PDB entry 7QJ3 | electron microscopy, 7.60 A resolution (low resolution: residue-level contacts below are approximate; hydrogen-bond / salt-bridge calls are withheld) | chains J and L of the 22 polymer chains in the assembly

Chain J:
Molecule: Gamma-tubulin complex component 5
Organism: Homo sapiens
Reference sequence: Q96RT8 (GCP5_HUMAN); residues 1-1024 here = UniProt positions 1-1024
Chain sequence (1024 residues; row label = number of the first residue in the row):
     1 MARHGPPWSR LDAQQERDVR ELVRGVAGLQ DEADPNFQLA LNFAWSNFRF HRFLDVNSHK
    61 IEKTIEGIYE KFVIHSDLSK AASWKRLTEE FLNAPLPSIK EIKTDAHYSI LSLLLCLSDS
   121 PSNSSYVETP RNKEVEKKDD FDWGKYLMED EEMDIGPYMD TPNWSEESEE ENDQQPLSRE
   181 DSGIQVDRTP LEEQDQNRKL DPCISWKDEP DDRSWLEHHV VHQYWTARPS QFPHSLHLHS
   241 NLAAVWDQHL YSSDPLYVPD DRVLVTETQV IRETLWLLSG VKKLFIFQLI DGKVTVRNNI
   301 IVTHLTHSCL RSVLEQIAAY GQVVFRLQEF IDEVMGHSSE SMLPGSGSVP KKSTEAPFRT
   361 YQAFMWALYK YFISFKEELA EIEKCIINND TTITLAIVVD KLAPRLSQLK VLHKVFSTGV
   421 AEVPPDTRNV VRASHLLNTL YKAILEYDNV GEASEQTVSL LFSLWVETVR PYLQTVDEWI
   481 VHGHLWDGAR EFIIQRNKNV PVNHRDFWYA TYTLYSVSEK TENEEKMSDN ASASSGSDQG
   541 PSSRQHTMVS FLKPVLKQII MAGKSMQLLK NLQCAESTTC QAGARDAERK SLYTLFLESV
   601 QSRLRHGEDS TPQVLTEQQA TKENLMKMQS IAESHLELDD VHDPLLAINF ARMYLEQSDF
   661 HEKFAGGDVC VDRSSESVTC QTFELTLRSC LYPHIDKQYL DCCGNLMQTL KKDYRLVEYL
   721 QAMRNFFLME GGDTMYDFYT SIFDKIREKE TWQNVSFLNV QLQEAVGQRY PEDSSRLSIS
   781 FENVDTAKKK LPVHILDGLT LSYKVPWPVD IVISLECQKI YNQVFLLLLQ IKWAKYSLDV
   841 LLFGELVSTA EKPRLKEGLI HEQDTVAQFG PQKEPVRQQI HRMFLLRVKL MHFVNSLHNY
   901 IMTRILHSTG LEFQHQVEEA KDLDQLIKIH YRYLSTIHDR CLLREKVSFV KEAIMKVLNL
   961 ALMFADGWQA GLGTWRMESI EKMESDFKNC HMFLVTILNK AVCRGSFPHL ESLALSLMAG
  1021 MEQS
Not modelled in the structure: 1-209, 337-356, 389-390, 423-426, 449-454, 497-546, 573-636, 649-681, 729-732, 745-752, 765-795, 843-878, 969-978, 1002-1006, 1017-1024

Chain L:
Molecule: Gamma-tubulin complex component 6
Organism: Homo sapiens
Reference sequence: Q96RT7 (GCP6_HUMAN); the construct has insertions or renumbered stretches relative to UniProt, so the offset changes along the chain: 1-608 = UniProt 1-608; 1474-1811 = UniProt 1482-1819
Chain sequence (1819 residues; row label = number of the first residue in the row; note: 865 numbers in that range are skipped by the numbering (no residue carries them; nothing is unmodelled there); a row labelled like 608A-608Z holds insertion residues (608A, then the next letters in order)):
     1 MASITQLFDD LCEALLPAAK THLGQRSVNR KRAKRSLKKV AYNALFTNLF QDETQQLQPD
    61 MSKLPARNKI LMLSFDLRVG GLGPKADRLE ELVEELEAAP CCPLLEVGSV LDLLVQLAGS
   121 GPPQVLPRKR DYFLNNKHVG RNVPYSGYDC DDLSVFEMDV QSLISREECL CHSMIQETLQ
   181 VMEAAPGTGL PTVGLFSFGD PCGDRFERDT RVSLFGALVH SRTYDMDVRL GLPPVPDNAD
   241 LSGLAIKVPP SVDQWEDEGF QSASNLTPDS QSEPSVTPDV DLWEAALTYE ASKRRCWERV
   301 GCPPGHREEP YLTEAGRDAF DKFCRLHQGE LQLLAGGVLQ APQPVLVKEC ELVKDVLNVL
   361 IGVVSATFSL CQPAQAFVVK RGVHVSGASP ESISSLLSEV AEYGTCYTRL SHFSLQPVLD
   421 SLYSKGLVFQ AFTSGLRRYL QYYRACVLST PPTLSLLTIG FLFKKLGRQL RYLAELCGVG
   481 AVLPGTCGGG PRAAFPTGVK LLSYLYQEAL HNCSNEHYPV LLSLLKTSCE PYTRFIHDWV
   541 YSGVFRDAYG EFMIQVNHEY LSFRDKLYWT HGYVLISKEV EDCVPVFLKH IAHDIYVCGK
   601 TINLLKLC
608A-608Z CPRHYLCWSDVPVPRISVIFSLEELK
609A-609Z EIEKDCAVYVGRMERVARHSSVSKEE
610A-610Z KELRMEIAKQELIAHAREAASRVLSA
611A-611Z LSDRQMSERMALDARKREQFQRLKEQ
612A-612Z FVKDQERRQAARQEELDDDFSYAREL
613A-613Z RDRERRLKSLEEELERKARQALVDHY
614A-614Z SKLSAEAARREQKALWRIQRHRLESA
615A-615Z RLRFLLEDEKHIQEMLKAVSEAHQPQ
616A-616Z EPPDVLLSVHPQVTSPGPEHPEGGQG
617A-617Z CDSGSAEQHSPAWDGWNRPGLLTPQP
618A-618Z LKPLAVGAGGRGLQQAEGARPFSDSL
619A-619Z SIGDFLPVGPGAEPSVQTGMVPLLEV
620A-620Z ALQTINLDLPPSAPGEAPAAASTQPS
621A-621Z RPQEYDFSTVLRPAVATSPAPGPLQA
622A-622Z AECSLGSSGLQLWEDSCGKMDACGSA
623A-623Z SRETLLPSHPPRRAALEEGSSQPTER
624A-624Z LFGQVSGGGLPTGDYASEIAPTRPRW
625A-625Z NTHGHVSDASIRVGENVSDVAPTQPR
626A-626Z WNTHGHVSNASISLGESVSDVAPTRP
627A-627Z RWNIHGHVSNASIRVGENVSDVAPTR
628A-628Z PRWNTHGHVSNASIRVGENVSDVAPT
629A-629Z RPRWNTHGHVSDASISLGESVSDMAP
630A-630Z ARPRWNTHGHVSDASISLGESVSDMA
631A-631Z PTRPRWNTHGHVSDTSIRVGENVSDV
632A-632Z APIRSRCNTHGHVSDASISLGEPVSD
633A-633Z VVSTRPRWNTHVPIPPPHMVLGALSP
634A-634Z EAEPNTPRPQQSPPGHTSQSALSLGA
635A-635Z QSTVLDCGPRLPVEVGPSLSSPSSGC
636A-636Z GEGSISVGENVSDVAPTQPWWPNTPG
637A-637Z DSVSEELGPGRSGDTEDLSPNWPLNS
638A-638Z QEDTAAQSSPGRGEEAEASAAEAQGG
639A-639Z EQAYLAGLAGQYHLERYPDSYESMSE
640A-640Z PPIAHLLRPVLPRAFAFPVDPQVQSA
641A-641O ADETAVQLSELLTLP
  1474 VLMKRSITAP LAAHISLVNK AAVDYFFVEL HLEAHYEALR HFLLMEDGEF AQSLSDLLFE
  1534 KLGAGQTPGE LLNPLVLNSV LSKALQCSLH GDTPHASNLS LALKYLPEVF APNAPDVLSC
  1594 LELRYKVDWP LNIVITEGCV SKYSGVFSFL LQLKLMMWAL KDVCFHLKRT ALLSHMAGSV
  1654 QFRQLQLFKH EMQHFVKVIQ GYIANQILHV TWCEFRARLA TVGDLEEIQR AHAEYLHKAV
  1714 FRGLLTEKAA PVMNVIHSIF SLVLKFRSQL ISQAWGPPGG PRGAEHPNFA LMQQSYNTFK
  1774 YYSHFLFKVV TKLVNRGYQP HLEDFLLRIN FNNYYQDA
Not modelled in the structure: 1-281, 371-389, 418-424, 480-493, 557-565, 575-585, 608A-608Z, 609A-609Z, 610A-610Z, 611A-611Z, 612A-612Z, 613A-613Z, 614A-614Z, 615A-615Z, 616A-616Z, 617A-617Z, 618A-618Z, 619A-619Z, 620A-620Z, 621A-621Z, 622A-622Z, 623A-623Z, 624A-624Z, 625A-625Z, 626A-626Z, 627A-627Z, 628A-628Z, 629A-629Z, 630A-630Z, 631A-631Z, 632A-632Z, 633A-633Z, 634A-634Z, 635A-635Z, 636A-636Z, 637A-637Z, 638A-638Z, 639A-639Z, 640A-640Z, 641A-641O, 1536-1540, 1583-1587, 1645-1648, 1694-1697, 1744-1758, 1790-1791, 1808-1811

Chain J / chain L interface:
Contacting residue pairs (49; chain J residue first):
  Asp211(J) with Arg325(L)
  Asp212(J) with Arg325(L); Leu326(L)
  Trp215(J) with Asp318(L); Ala319(L); Lys322(L)
  Glu217(J) with Glu309(L)
  His218(J) with Glu309(L)
  His219(J) with Glu309(L); Pro310(L)
  Val220(J) with Glu309(L); Pro310(L); Tyr311(L); Leu312(L)
  Val221(J) with Glu309(L)
  Phe232(J) with Cys296(L); Glu298(L); His306(L)
  Pro233(J) with Arg299(L)
  His234(J) with Arg299(L)
  Ser240(J) with Trp297(L); Glu298(L); Arg299(L); Val300(L)
  Val265(J) with Glu298(L)
  Thr266(J) with Glu298(L)
  Glu267(J) with Trp297(L)
  Thr268(J) with Trp297(L)
  Gln269(J) with Tyr311(L)
  Arg272(J) with Tyr311(L); Glu314(L)
  Glu273(J) with Tyr311(L)
  Trp276(J) with Tyr311(L)
  Val302(J) with Glu298(L)
  His304(J) with Trp297(L)
  Ile386(J) with Arg307(L)
  Ile387(J) with Arg307(L); Glu314(L)
  Asn388(J) with Arg307(L)
  Thr391(J) with Lys293(L); Arg294(L); Arg295(L); Arg307(L); Glu308(L)
  Thr392(J) with Lys293(L); Arg295(L); Trp297(L)
  Ile393(J) with Trp297(L)
  Thr394(J) with Trp297(L)
Interface residues without a listed pair, chain J (32 interface residues in all): Ser235, His239, Thr303

In short:
32 residues of chain J and 21 residues of chain L are in contact.
Here chain J is Gamma-tubulin complex component 5 and chain L is Gamma-tubulin complex component 6, both from
Homo sapiens. Entry 7QJ3 (Structure of recombinant human gamma-Tubulin Ring Complex 8-spoked assembly
intermediate (spokes 7-14)) was determined by electron microscopy, deposited together with 7QJ0, 7QJ1, 7QJ2,
7QJ4, 7QJD and 7QJE.
